9Q94 - chains 1 and M of the 14 polymer chains in the assembly; structure by electron microscopy, 5.80 A resolution (low resolution: residue-level contacts below are approximate; hydrogen-bond / salt-bridge calls are withheld).

[Chain 1]
Molecule: Psp operon transcriptional activator
Organism: Escherichia coli K-12
UniProt: P37344 (PSPF_ECOLI); residues 1-275 here = UniProt positions 1-275
Amino-acid sequence (275 residues; each row starts with the number of its first residue):
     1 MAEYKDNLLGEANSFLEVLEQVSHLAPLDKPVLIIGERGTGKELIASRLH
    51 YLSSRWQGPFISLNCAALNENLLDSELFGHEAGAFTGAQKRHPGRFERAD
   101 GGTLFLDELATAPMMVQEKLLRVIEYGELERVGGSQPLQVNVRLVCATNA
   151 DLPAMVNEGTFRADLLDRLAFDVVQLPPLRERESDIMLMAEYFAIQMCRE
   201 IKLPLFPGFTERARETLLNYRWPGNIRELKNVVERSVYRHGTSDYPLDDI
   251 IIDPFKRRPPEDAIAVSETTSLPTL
Unresolved in the structure: 1-5, 259-275
Ligand contacts: ADP (adenosine-5'-diphosphate): L8, L9, G10, E37, R38, G39, T40, G41, I226, R227
Swiss-Prot annotation at these positions:
  - binding site (ATP): G36 to E43, A99 to E108
Reported in the primary citation:
  - catalytic residues: N64, D107, E108, R162, R168 (citing earlier work)

[Chain M]
Molecule: RNA polymerase sigma-54 factor
Organism: Klebsiella pneumoniae
UniProt: A0A0N9UTC1 (A0A0N9UTC1_KLEPN); residue numbers follow UniProt; this construct covers 1-477
Amino-acid sequence (477 residues; each row starts with the number of its first residue):
     1 MKQGLQLRLSQQLAMTPQLQQAIRLLQLSTLELQQELQQALESNPLLEQT
    51 DLHDEVEAKEVEDRESLDTVDALEQKEMPDELPLDASWDEIYTAGTPSGN
   101 GVDYQDDELPVYQGETTQTLQDYLMWQVELTPFTDTDRAIATSIVDAVDD
   151 TGYLTIQIEDIVDSIGDDEIGLEEVEAVLKRIQRFDPVGVAAKDLRDCLL
   201 IQLSQFAKETPWLEEARLIISDHLDLLANHDFRTLMRVTRLKEEVLKEAV
   251 NLIQSLDPRPGQSIQTSEPEYVIPDVLVRKVSGRWTVELNADSIPRLKIN
   301 QQYAAMGNSARNDADGQFIRSNLQEARWLIKSLESRNDTLLRVSRCIVEQ
   351 QQAFFEQGEEYMKPMVLADIAQAVEMHESTISRVTTQKYLHSPRGIFELK
   401 YFFSSHVNTEGGGEASSTAIRALVKKLIAAENPAKPLSDSKLTSMLSEQG
   451 IMVARRTVAKYRESLSIPPSNQRKQLV
Unresolved in the structure: 49-108

[How chain 1 and chain M interact]
Pairs across the interface (11):
  E70(1) - L9(M)
  E70(1) - S10(M)
  A82(1) - Q12(M)
  A82(1) - L13(M)
  G83(1) - Q11(M)
  G83(1) - L13(M)
  G83(1) - A14(M)
  A84(1) - Q11(M)
  A84(1) - L13(M)
  A84(1) - A14(M)
  V132(1) - Q12(M)
Also at the interface, not in a pair above, chain 1 (7 interface residues in all): N71, E81

[In short]
7 residues of chain 1 and 6 residues of chain M are in contact. Chain 1 binds ADP. From UniProt: 18
ATP-binding residues on chain 1. The paper reports catalytic residues N64(1), D107(1) and E108(1) among
others.
Chain 1 is Psp operon transcriptional activator (Escherichia coli K-12) and chain M is RNA polymerase sigma-54
factor (Klebsiella pneumoniae); the structure, CryoEM structure of bacterial transcription intermediate
complex mediated by activator PspF containing nifH promoter DNA containing ..., was determined by electron
microscopy together with 9Q91, 9Q92, 9Q93, 9Q95, 9Q96, 9Q97 and 9Q98 from the same study.
